1XPC - chain A; structure by X-ray diffraction, 1.60 A resolution.

== Chain A ==
Name: Estrogen receptor
Source organism: Homo sapiens
Notes: fragment: ligand binding domain
UniProtKB: P03372 (ESR1_HUMAN); residues 307-554 here = UniProt positions 307-554
Chain sequence (248 residues; each row starts with the number of its first residue):
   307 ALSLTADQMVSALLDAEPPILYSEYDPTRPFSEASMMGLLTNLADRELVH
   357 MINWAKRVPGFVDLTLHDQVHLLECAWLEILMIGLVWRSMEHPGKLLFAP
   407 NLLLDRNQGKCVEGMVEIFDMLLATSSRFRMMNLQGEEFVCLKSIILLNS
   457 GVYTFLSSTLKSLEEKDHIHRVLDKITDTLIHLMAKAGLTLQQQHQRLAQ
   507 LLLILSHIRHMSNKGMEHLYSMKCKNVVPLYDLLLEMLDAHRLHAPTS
Not modelled in the structure: 552-554
Small-molecule neighbours: compound 19 (AIT; (2S,3R)-3-(4-hydroxyphenyl)-2-(4-{[(2R)-2-pyrrolidin-1-ylpropyl]oxy}phenyl)-2,3-dihydro-1,4-benzoxathiin-6-ol): Met343, Leu346, Thr347, Leu349, Ala350, Asp351, Glu353, Leu354, Trp383, Leu384, Leu387, Met388, Leu391, Arg394, Phe404, Met421, Ile424, Gly521, His524, Leu525, Cys530, Lys531, Leu536

== Overview ==
Chain A binds compound 19.
Chain A is Estrogen receptor (Homo sapiens); the structure, Human estrogen receptor alpha ligand-binding
domain in complex with compound 19, was determined by X-ray diffraction, deposited together with 1XP1, 1XP6
and 1XP9.
